4PIO - chain A; structure by X-ray diffraction, 1.51 A resolution.

# Chain A
Name: Histidine-specific methyltransferase EgtD
From: Mycobacterium smegmatis
Notes: EC 2.1.1.44
Reference sequence: A0R5M8 (EGTD_MYCS2); residue numbers follow UniProt; this construct covers 1-321
Chain sequence (323 residues; each row starts with the number of its first residue; numbers below 1 keep their minus sign (Gly-1 is residue -1)):
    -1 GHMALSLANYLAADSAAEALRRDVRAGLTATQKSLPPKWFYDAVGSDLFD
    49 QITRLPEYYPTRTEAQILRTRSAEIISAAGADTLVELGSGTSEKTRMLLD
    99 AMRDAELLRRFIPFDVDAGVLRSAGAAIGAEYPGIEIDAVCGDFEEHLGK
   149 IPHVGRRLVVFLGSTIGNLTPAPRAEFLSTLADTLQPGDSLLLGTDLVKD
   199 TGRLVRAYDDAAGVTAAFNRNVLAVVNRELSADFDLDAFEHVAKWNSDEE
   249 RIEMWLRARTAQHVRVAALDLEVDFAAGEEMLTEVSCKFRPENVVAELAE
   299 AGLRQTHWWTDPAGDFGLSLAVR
Not modelled in the structure: -1 to 13
Differences from the reference sequence: expression tag (-1 to 0); engineered mutation Ala2 (Thr in A0R5M8), Thr29 (Ala in A0R5M8), Gln30 (Pro in A0R5M8), Ser75 (Ala in A0R5M8)
Modified residues: Cys285 (3-sulfinoalanine; CSD)
Curated features (UniProtKB/Swiss-Prot):
  - binding site (L-histidine): Tyr56, Asn166, Tyr206, Glu282 to Ser284
  - binding site (S-adenosyl-L-methionine): Gly86, Lys92, Asp113, Asp141, Phe142
  - mutagenesis: Met252 (M252V: Dramatic change in substrate specificity since the tryptophan-specific activity is increased more than 2000-fold and the histidine-specific activity is reduced 3000-fold ...), Glu282 (E282A: 130-fold reduction in catalytic efficiency. Dramatic change in substrate specificity since the tryptophan-specific activity is increased more than 2000-fold and the histidine-specific activity ...)
Ion coordination: Mg2+ site 1 near Asp233 (its only coordinating residue here); Mg2+ site 2: Asp233, Asp235
Residues lining bound ligands:
  - N,N-dimethyl-L-histidine (AVI): Tyr39, Phe47, Ile50, Tyr56, Gly161, Ser162, Thr163, Asn166, Tyr206, Thr213, Phe216, Met252, Glu282, Ser284
  - S-adenosylhomocysteine (SAH): Lys36, Tyr39, Ser44, Phe47, Thr51, Glu62, Glu84, Gly86, Ser87, Gly88, Lys92, Phe112, Asp113, Val114, Asp115, Gly140, Asp141, Phe142, Leu160, Gly161, Thr163

# Summary
Chain A binds S-adenosylhomocysteine and N,N-dimethyl-L-histidine. Asp233 and Asp235 form the Mg2+ site 2.
From UniProt: 6 L-histidine-binding residues, 5 S-adenosyl-L-methionine-binding residues and 2 mutagenesis
sites.
Chain A is Histidine-specific methyltransferase EgtD (Mycobacterium smegmatis); the structure,
Ergothioneine-biosynthetic methyltransferase EgtD in complex with N,N-dimethylhistidine and SAH, was
determined by X-ray diffraction together with 4PIM, 4PIN and 4PIP from the same study.
